PDB entry 8XIR | electron microscopy, 2.52 A resolution | chains B and C of the 6 polymer chains in the assembly

# Chain B
Molecule: G-alpha i
From: Homo sapiens
Chain sequence (361 residues; each row starts with the number of its first residue):
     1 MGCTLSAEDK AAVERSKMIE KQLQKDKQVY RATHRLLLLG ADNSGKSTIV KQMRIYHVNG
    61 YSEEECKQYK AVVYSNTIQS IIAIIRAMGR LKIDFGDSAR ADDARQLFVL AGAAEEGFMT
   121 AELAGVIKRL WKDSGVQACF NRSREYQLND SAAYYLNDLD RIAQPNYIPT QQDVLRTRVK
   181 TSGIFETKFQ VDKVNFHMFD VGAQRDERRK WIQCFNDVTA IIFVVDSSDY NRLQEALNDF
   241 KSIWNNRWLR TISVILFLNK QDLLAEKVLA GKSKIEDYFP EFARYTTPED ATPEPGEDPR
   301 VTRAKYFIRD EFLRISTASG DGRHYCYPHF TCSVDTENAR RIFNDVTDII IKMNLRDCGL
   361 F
Not modelled in the structure: 1-3, 56-177

# Chain C
Molecule: Guanine nucleotide-binding protein G(I)/G(S)/G(T) subunit beta-1
From: Homo sapiens
UniProt: P62873 (GBB1_HUMAN); residues 7-345 here correspond to UniProt positions 2-340 (UniProt number = residue number - 5)
Chain sequence (377 residues; numbered -5 to 371; the number before each row is that of its first residue; numbers below 1 keep their minus sign (Met-5 is residue -5)):
    -5 MHHHHHHGSL LQSELDQLRQ EAEQLKNQIR DARKACADAT LSQITNNIDP VGRIQMRTRR
    55 TLRGHLAKIY AMHWGTDSRL LVSASQDGKL IIWDSYTTNK VHAIPLRSSW VMTCAYAPSG
   115 NYVACGGLDN ICSIYNLKTR EGNVRVSREL AGHTGYLSCC RFLDDNQIVT SSGDTTCALW
   175 DIETGQQTTT FTGHTGDVMS LSLAPDTRLF VSGACDASAK LWDVREGMCR QTFTGHESDI
   235 NAICFFPNGN AFATGSDDAT CRLFDLRADQ ELMTYSHDNI ICGITSVSFS KSGRLLLAGY
   295 DDFNCNVWDA LKADRAGVLA GHDNRVSCLG VTDDGMAVAT GSWDSFLKIW NGSSGGGGSG
   355 GGGSSGVSGW RLFKKIS
Not modelled in the structure: -5 to 10, 346-371
Construct notes: initiating methionine (-5); expression tag (-4 to 6, 346-371)
UniProt features mapped onto this chain:
  - modified residue: Ser7 (N-acetylserine), His271 (Phosphohistidine)
Cystine bridges: Cys126-Cys154

# Chain B / chain C interface
Residue-residue contacts (49):
  Arg15(B) with Val95(C), hydrogen bond (side chain-backbone); His96(C)
  Ser16(B) with Asn93(C); Lys94(C), hydrogen bond (side chain-backbone)
  Ile19(B) with Lys94(C); Val95(C); Ala97(C), hydrophobic
  Glu20(B) with Lys94(C), salt bridge
  Leu23(B) with Lys94(C)
  Asp26(B) with Lys83(C), salt bridge
  Lys27(B) with Leu60(C)
  Tyr30(B) with Ala61(C); Asp81(C)
  Val179(B) with Ile125(C), hydrophobic
  Thr181(B) with Asn124(C), hydrogen bond (backbone-side chain); Gly146(C); His147(C)
  Phe199(B) with Trp104(C)
  Ala203(B) with Thr148(C)
  Gln204(B) with Leu122(C); Gly149(C); Tyr150(C)
  Arg205(B) with Gly167(C), hydrogen bond (side chain-backbone); Thr169(C); Asp191(C), salt bridge
  Glu207(B) with Asp191(C)
  Arg209(B) with Cys209(C); Asp233(C), salt bridge
  Lys210(B) with Tyr150(C); Met193(C); Cys209(C); Asp233(C), salt bridge; Asn235(C), hydrogen bond; Asp251(C), salt bridge
  Trp211(B) with Leu122(C), hydrophobic
  Gln213(B) with Arg319(C), hydrogen bond
  Cys214(B) with Lys62(C), hydrogen bond (backbone-side chain); Tyr64(C), hydrogen bond; Gln80(C), hydrogen bond; Trp104(C); Met106(C), hydrophobic
  Phe215(B) with Trp104(C); Leu122(C), hydrophobic
  Asn216(B) with Lys62(C); Trp337(C)
  Asp217(B) with Lys62(C), salt bridge
  Val218(B) with Trp104(C), hydrophobic
  Trp248(B) with Arg319(C); Trp337(C), hydrophobic
Also at the interface, not in a pair above, chain B (30 interface residues in all): Ala12, Val13, Ser182, Gly183, Ile184
Also at the interface, not in a pair above, chain C (37 interface residues in all): Ile85, Gly136, Ala145, Asp168, Asp295

# Overview
The interface between chain B and chain C involves 30 residues on one side and 37 on the other, with 9
hydrogen bonds and 7 salt bridges. Polar contacts include Glu20(B)-Lys94(C), Asp26(B)-Lys83(C) and
Arg205(B)-Asp191(C).
Here chain B is G-alpha i and chain C is Guanine nucleotide-binding protein G(I)/G(S)/G(T) subunit beta-1,
both from Homo sapiens. Entry 8XIR (Structure of pasireotide-SSTR3 G protein complex) was determined by
electron microscopy together with 8XIO, 8XIP and 8XIQ from the same study.
